9N5U - chains B and C of the 3 polymer chains in the assembly; structure by electron microscopy, 2.85 A resolution.

# Chain B
Protein: NfnB
From: Thermococcus sibiricus
UniProt: A0A117L1A0 (A0A117L1A0_9EURY); numbering as in UniProt (aligned over 1-602)
Amino-acid sequence (602 residues; numbered 1 to 602; the number before each row is that of its first residue):
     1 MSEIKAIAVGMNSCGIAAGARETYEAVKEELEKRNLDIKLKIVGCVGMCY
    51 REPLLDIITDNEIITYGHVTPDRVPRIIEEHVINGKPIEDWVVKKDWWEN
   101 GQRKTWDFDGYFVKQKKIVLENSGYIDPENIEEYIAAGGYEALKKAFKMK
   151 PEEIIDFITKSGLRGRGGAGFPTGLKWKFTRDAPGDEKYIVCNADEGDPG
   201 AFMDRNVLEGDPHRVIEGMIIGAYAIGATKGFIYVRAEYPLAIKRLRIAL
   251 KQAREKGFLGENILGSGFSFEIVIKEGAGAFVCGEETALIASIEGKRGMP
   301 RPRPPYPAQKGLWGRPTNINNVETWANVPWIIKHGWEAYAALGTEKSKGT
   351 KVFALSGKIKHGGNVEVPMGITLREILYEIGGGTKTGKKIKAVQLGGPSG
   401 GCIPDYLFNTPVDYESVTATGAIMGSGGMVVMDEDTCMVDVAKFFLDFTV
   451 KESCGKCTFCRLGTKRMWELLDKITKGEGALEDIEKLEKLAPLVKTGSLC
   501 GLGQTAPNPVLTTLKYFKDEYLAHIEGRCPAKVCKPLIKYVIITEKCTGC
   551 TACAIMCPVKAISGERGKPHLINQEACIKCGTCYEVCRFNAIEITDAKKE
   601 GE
Not modelled in the structure: 1-2, 563-569, 599-602
Ion coordination: Zn2+ site 1: C14, C45, C49, E52; Zn2+ site 2: C437, H524, C529, C534; 4Fe-4S cluster Fe site 1: C454, C457, C460, C500; 4Fe-4S cluster Fe site 2: C547, C553, C587; 4Fe-4S cluster Fe site 3: C557, C577, C580, C583
Residues lining bound ligands:
  - FMN (flavin mononucleotide): G165, R166, G167, F171, K176, N193, D195, E196, G197, F281, V282, G284, E285, E286, I319, N320, N321, T324, G501, L502
  - 4Fe-4S cluster (SF4), molecule 1: V282, P300, S453, C454, G455, K456, C457, C460, R461, S498, L499, C500, L502, G503
  - 4Fe-4S cluster (SF4), molecule 2: Y540, C557, P558, V559, A561, I572, C577, I578, K579, C580, G581, T582, C583
  - 4Fe-4S cluster (SF4), molecule 3: I542, K546, C547, T548, C550, T551, A552, C553, H570, C587, F589, A591, I592
From the paper describing this entry:
  - Zn2+ coordination: C437, H524, C529, C534
  - binding site for flavin mononucleotide: D195

# Chain C
Protein: NfnC
From: Thermococcus sibiricus
UniProt: A0A117L1U2 (A0A117L1U2_9EURY); residues 1-154 here correspond to UniProt positions 3-156 (UniProt number = residue number + 2)
Amino-acid sequence (154 residues; numbered 1 to 154; the number before each row is that of its first residue):
     1 MNIQLEYIYHYEPNPSSLIPLLQKTQETFGYLPKEALEEISRYLKVPLSR
    51 VYGVATFYAQFRFEPLGKYVIKICHGTACHVNGAVNISQAIREEVGIEEG
   101 QTTVDGLITLERVACLGCCSLAPVIMINEKVYGKLTPDKVRKIIRNLKEG
   151 KLNV
Not modelled in the structure: 1-2, 153-154
Ion coordination: 2Fe-2S cluster Fe: C74, C79, C115, C119
Residues lining bound ligands: 2Fe-2S cluster (FES): C74, G76, T77, A78, C79, A114, C115, L116, G117, C118, C119, V124
From the paper describing this entry:
  - 2Fe-2S cluster coordination: C74, C79, C115, C119
  - mutagenesis - F61DEL/R62DEL/F63DEL/E64DEL/P65DEL: abolished expression

# How chain B and chain C interact
Contacting residue pairs (63; chain B residue first):
  C14(B) - G117(C)
  A17(B) - C118(C)  hydrophobic
  A17(B) - L121(C)
  A17(B) - V131(C)  hydrophobic
  C49(B) - S120(C)
  Y50(B) - S120(C)
  P199(B) - G76(C)
  P199(B) - A114(C)
  P199(B) - C115(C)  hydrogen bond (backbone-side chain)
  F202(B) - C119(C)  hydrophobic
  R205(B) - L116(C)
  R205(B) - G117(C)
  E276(B) - Q23(C)  hydrogen bond (backbone-side chain)
  G277(B) - Q23(C)
  A278(B) - Q23(C)
  A278(B) - Y58(C)  hydrophobic
  A278(B) - Q60(C)
  A278(B) - F61(C)  hydrophobic
  V282(B) - F57(C)  hydrophobic
  C283(B) - Y58(C)  hydrophobic
  S292(B) - I19(C)
  S292(B) - Y58(C)  hydrogen bond
  I293(B) - S16(C)  hydrogen bond (backbone-side chain)
  E294(B) - S16(C)
  G295(B) - L18(C)
  G295(B) - V54(C)
  K296(B) - I19(C)
  K296(B) - V54(C)
  K296(B) - Y58(C)  hydrogen bond (backbone-side chain)
  R297(B) - G53(C)  hydrogen bond (side chain-backbone)
  R297(B) - V54(C)
  R297(B) - F57(C)
  G298(B) - F57(C)
  G298(B) - Y58(C)
  W313(B) - S16(C)
  S356(B) - A78(C)
  G357(B) - A78(C)
  G357(B) - V81(C)
  G357(B) - N82(C)
  K358(B) - V81(C)
  K358(B) - N82(C)
  V430(B) - T77(C)
  M432(B) - V81(C)  hydrophobic
  D440(B) - H80(C)  salt bridge
  F444(B) - H75(C)
  F444(B) - G76(C)
  F444(B) - T77(C)
  F444(B) - H80(C)
  F445(B) - T77(C)
  D447(B) - R112(C)  salt bridge
  K451(B) - R112(C)
  C454(B) - F57(C)  hydrophobic
  K535(B) - N86(C)
  K535(B) - Q89(C)  hydrogen bond
  M556(B) - D138(C)
  P558(B) - R141(C)
  I578(B) - Q89(C)  hydrogen bond (backbone-side chain)
  I578(B) - E93(C)
  C580(B) - N86(C)  hydrogen bond (backbone-side chain)
  C580(B) - Q89(C)
  T582(B) - P137(C)
  T582(B) - D138(C)
  E585(B) - T136(C)  hydrogen bond
Also at the interface, not in a pair above, chain B (49 interface residues in all): S13, A18, G200, A201, A237, G279, A280, M299, K385, V559, K579
Also at the interface, not in a pair above, chain C (38 interface residues in all): P15, A59, V85, K134

# Summary
49 residues of chain B face 38 of chain C across their interface; the contacts include 10 hydrogen bonds and 2
salt bridges. Polar contacts include D440(B)-H80(C), D447(B)-R112(C) and P199(B)-C115(C). From the paper: a
binding site for flavin mononucleotide at D195(B); F61DEL/R62DEL/F63DEL/E64DEL/P65DEL of chain C abolish
expression.
Chain B is NfnB and chain C is NfnC, both from Thermococcus sibiricus; the structure, Structure of the
Thermococcus sibiricus NfnABC complex, was determined by electron microscopy together with 9N5V from the same
study.
